Entry 4QKT (X-ray diffraction, 1.64 A resolution); this record covers chain A.

Chain A:
Protein: Azurin
Organism: Pseudomonas aeruginosa
Reference sequence: P00282 (AZUR_PSEAE); residues 1-128 here correspond to UniProt positions 21-148 (UniProt number = residue number + 20)
Chain sequence (128 residues; each row starts with the number of its first residue):
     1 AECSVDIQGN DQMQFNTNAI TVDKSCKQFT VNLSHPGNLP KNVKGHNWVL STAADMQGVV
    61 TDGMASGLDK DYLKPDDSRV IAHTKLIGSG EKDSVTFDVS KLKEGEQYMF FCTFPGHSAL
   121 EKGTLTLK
Not modelled in the structure: 11-13
Cystine bridges: Cys3-Cys26
Sequence notes: engineered mutation Lys44 (Met64 in P00282), Glu121 (Met141 in P00282)
Bound ions: Cu ion site 1: Ala1 (together with 2-amino-2-hydroxymethyl-propane-1,3-diol); Cu ion site 2: His46, Cys112, His117, Glu121

Overview:
The Cu ion site 2 is built by His46, Cys112, His117 and Glu121.
Chain A is Azurin (Pseudomonas aeruginosa); the structure, Azurin mutant M121EM44K with copper, was determined
by X-ray diffraction (same publication as 4QLW).
